Entry 1DQ4 (X-ray diffraction, 2.90 A resolution); this record covers chains A and B.

[Chain A (and B)]
Molecule: Concanavalin-Br
Organism: Canavalia ensiformis
Notes: chain B of this document is another copy of the same molecule, construct and numbering; everything in this record applies to it too
UniProt: P55915 (CONA_CANBR); residue numbers follow UniProt; this construct covers 1-237
Sequence (237 residues; each row starts with the number of its first residue):
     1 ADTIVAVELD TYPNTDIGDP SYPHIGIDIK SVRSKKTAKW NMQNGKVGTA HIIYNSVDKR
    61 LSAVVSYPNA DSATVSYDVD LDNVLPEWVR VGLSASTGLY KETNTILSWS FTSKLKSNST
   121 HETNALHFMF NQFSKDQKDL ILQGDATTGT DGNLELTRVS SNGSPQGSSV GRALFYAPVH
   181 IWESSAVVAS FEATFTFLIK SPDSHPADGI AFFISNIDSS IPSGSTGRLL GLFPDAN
Disordered / not traced: 15-19, 160-165 (chain B: 14-19, 160-167)
Construct notes: conflict D58 (Gly in P55915), A70 (Gly in P55915), D151 (Glu in P55915), E155 (Arg in P55915)
Metal / ion sites: Mn2+ site 1: E8, H24; Mn2+ site 2 near D80 (its only coordinating residue here)
Swiss-Prot annotation at these positions:
  - binding site (Mn(2+)): E8, D10, D19, H24, S34
  - binding site (Ca(2+)): D10, Y12, N14, D19, D208
  - binding site (a carbohydrate): Y12, L99, Y100, R228

[Interface between chain A and chain B]
Residue-residue contacts (50):
  W88(A) with D136(B), hydrogen bond (side chain-backbone); Q137(B); K138(B); D139(B)
  R90(A) with Y176(B)
  S117(A) with Q132(B), hydrogen bond
  H121(A) with N131(B), hydrogen bond (backbone-side chain)
  E122(A) with N131(B); Q132(B)
  T123(A) with M129(B); N131(B), hydrogen bond (backbone-side chain)
  N124(A) with M129(B); F130(B); N131(B), hydrogen bond (side chain-backbone); Q132(B), hydrogen bond (side chain-backbone)
  A125(A) with H127(B); F128(B); M129(B), hydrogen bond (backbone-backbone)
  L126(A) with H127(B)
  H127(A) with A125(B); L126(B); H127(B), hydrogen bond (backbone-backbone)
  F128(A) with A125(B)
  M129(A) with T123(B); N124(B); A125(B), hydrogen bond (backbone-backbone)
  F130(A) with N124(B)
  N131(A) with H121(B), hydrogen bond (side chain-backbone); E122(B); T123(B), hydrogen bond (side chain-backbone); N124(B), hydrogen bond (backbone-side chain)
  Q132(A) with S117(B), hydrogen bond; E122(B); N124(B), hydrogen bond (backbone-side chain); E183(B)
  D136(A) with W88(B), hydrogen bond (backbone-side chain)
  Q137(A) with W88(B)
  K138(A) with W88(B)
  D139(A) with W88(B); P178(B)
  Y176(A) with R90(B); Y176(B), hydrophobic; A177(B), hydrophobic; P178(B)
  A177(A) with Y176(B), hydrophobic; A177(B), hydrophobic
  P178(A) with K138(B); D139(B); Y176(B)
  E183(A) with Q132(B)
Other interface residues (no listed pair), chain A (26 interface residues in all): S134, F175, H180
Other interface residues (no listed pair), chain B (26 interface residues in all): S134, F175, H180

[Overview]
The chain A/chain B interface involves 26 residues from each chain; the contacts include 15 hydrogen bonds.
Polar pairs include W88(A)-D136(B), S117(A)-Q132(B) and H121(A)-N131(B). From UniProt: 5 Mn2+-binding
residues, 5 Ca2+-binding residues and 4 carbohydrate-binding residues on chain A.
Both chains are Concanavalin-Br (Canavalia ensiformis). Entry 1DQ4 (A transient unlocked concanavalin A
structure with MN2+ bound in the transition metal ion binding site ...) was determined by X-ray diffraction,
deposited together with 1DQ0, 1DQ1, 1DQ2, 1DQ5 and 1DQ6.
